PDB entry 6DID | electron microscopy, 4.71 A resolution (low resolution: residue-level contacts below are approximate; hydrogen-bond / salt-bridge calls are withheld) | chains B and I of the 12 polymer chains in the assembly

== Chain B (and I) ==
Name: Envelope glycoprotein gp160
From: Human immunodeficiency virus 1
Notes: fragment: GP41 domain residues 509-661; chain I of this document is another copy of the same molecule, construct and numbering; everything in this record applies to it too
Reference sequence: Q2N0S7 (Q2N0S7_9HIV1); residues 512-664 here correspond to UniProt positions 509-661 (UniProt number = residue number - 3)
Amino-acid sequence (153 residues; row label = number of the first residue in the row):
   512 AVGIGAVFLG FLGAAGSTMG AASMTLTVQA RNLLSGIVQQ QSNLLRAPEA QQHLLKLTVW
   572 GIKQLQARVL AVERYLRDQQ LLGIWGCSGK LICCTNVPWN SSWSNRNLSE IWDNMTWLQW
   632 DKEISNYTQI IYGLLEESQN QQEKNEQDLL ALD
Not modelled in the structure: 512-519, 552-567
Cystine bridges: Cys598-Cys604
Covalent attachments: N-acetylglucosamine (NAG) linked to Asn611, Asn637
Differences from the reference sequence: conflict Pro559 (Ile556 in Q2N0S7), Cys605 (Thr602 in Q2N0S7)

== Chain B / chain I interface ==
Pairs across the interface (25; chain B residue first):
  Leu576(B) - Leu576(I)
  Gln577(B) - Gln551(I)
  Gln577(B) - Leu576(I)
  Val580(B) - Leu576(I)
  Val580(B) - Arg579(I)
  Glu584(B) - Ile548(I)
  Glu584(B) - Arg579(I)
  Leu587(B) - Leu545(I)
  Leu587(B) - Val583(I)
  Arg588(B) - Leu545(I)
  Arg588(B) - Ser546(I)
  Arg588(B) - Val549(I)
  Gln591(B) - Ala541(I)
  Gln591(B) - Arg542(I)
  Gln591(B) - Leu545(I)
  Gln591(B) - Tyr586(I)
  Gly594(B) - Gly600(I)
  Glu647(B) - Thr538(I)
  Glu647(B) - Val539(I)
  Glu647(B) - Arg542(I)
  Gln652(B) - Ser534(I)
  Gln652(B) - Met535(I)
  Gln652(B) - Thr538(I)
  Lys655(B) - Leu602(I)
  Asn656(B) - Met535(I)
Other interface residues (no listed pair), chain B (14 interface residues in all): Val583, Asp659
Other interface residues (no listed pair), chain I (20 interface residues in all): Leu537, Leu587, Ile603

== Overview ==
14 residues of chain B and 20 residues of chain I are in contact. N-acetylglucosamine is covalently linked to
Asn611(B) and Asn637(B).
Both chains are Envelope glycoprotein gp160 (Human immunodeficiency virus 1). Entry 6DID (HIV Env BG505 SOSIP
with polyclonal Fabs from immunized rabbit #3417 post-boost#1) was determined by electron microscopy (same
publication as 6CJK).
